3VLY - chain A; structure by X-ray diffraction, 1.55 A resolution.

# Chain A
Name: Nitrite reductase
Organism: Nicotiana tabacum
Notes: EC 1.7.7.1
Reference sequence: Q76KB0 (Q76KB0_TOBAC); residues -6 to 555 here correspond to UniProt positions 19-580 (UniProt number = residue number + 25)
Sequence (584 residues; each row starts with the number of its first residue; numbers below 1 keep their minus sign (Met-28 is residue -28)):
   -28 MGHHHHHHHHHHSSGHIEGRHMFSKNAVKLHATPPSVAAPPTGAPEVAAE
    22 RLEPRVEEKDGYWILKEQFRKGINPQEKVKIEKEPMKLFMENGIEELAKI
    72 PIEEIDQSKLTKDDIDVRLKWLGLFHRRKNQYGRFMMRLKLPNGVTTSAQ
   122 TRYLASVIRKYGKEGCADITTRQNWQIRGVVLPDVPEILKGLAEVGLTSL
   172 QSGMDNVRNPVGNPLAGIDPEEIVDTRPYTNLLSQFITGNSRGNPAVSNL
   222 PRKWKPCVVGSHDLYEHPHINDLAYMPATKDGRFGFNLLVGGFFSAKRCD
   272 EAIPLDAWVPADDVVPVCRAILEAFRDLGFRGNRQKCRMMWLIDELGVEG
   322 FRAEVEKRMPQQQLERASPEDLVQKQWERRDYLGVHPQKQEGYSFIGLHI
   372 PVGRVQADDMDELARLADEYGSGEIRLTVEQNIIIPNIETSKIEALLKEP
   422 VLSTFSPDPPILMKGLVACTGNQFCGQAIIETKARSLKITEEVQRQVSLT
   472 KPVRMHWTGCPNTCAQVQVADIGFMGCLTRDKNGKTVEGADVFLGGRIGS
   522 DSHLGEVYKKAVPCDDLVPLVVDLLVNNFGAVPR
Disordered / not traced: -28 to 17
Construct notes: expression tag (-28 to -7); engineered mutation Lys226 (Asn251 in Q76KB0); conflict Arg290 (Lys315 in Q76KB0)
Metal / ion sites: K+: Ile371, Glu401, Gln402, Asn403; 4Fe-4S cluster Fe: Cys440, Cys446, Cys481, Cys485; siroheme Fe: Cys485 (together with sulfite ion)
Small-molecule neighbours:
  - 4Fe-4S cluster (SF4): Cys440, Thr441, Gly442, Cys446, Gln448, Ala449, Thr479, Gly480, Cys481, Asn483, Thr484, Cys485
  - sulfite ion (SO3): Arg109, Arg179, Lys224, Lys226
  - siroheme (SRM): Lys91, Phe96, Arg98, Met107, Arg109, Ile140, Thr141, Thr142, Arg143, Asn145, Gln147, Arg149, Asn180, Arg223, Lys224, Lys226, Ile241, Phe264, Phe265, Ser266, Arg309, Gln402, Ala439, Cys440, Thr441, Phe445, Cys446, Gln448, Asn483, Thr484, Cys485, Gln487

# In short
Ligands of chain A: siroheme, 4Fe-4S cluster and sulfite ion. Ile371, Glu401, Gln402 and Asn403 coordinate K+.
Cys440, Cys446, Cys481 and Cys485 form the 4Fe-4S cluster Fe site.
Chain A is Nitrite reductase (Nicotiana tabacum); the structure, Assimilatory nitrite reductase (Nii3) - N226K
mutant - SO3 partial complex from tobacco leaf, was determined by X-ray diffraction, deposited together with
3VLX, 3VLZ, 3VM0 and 3VM1.
